Entry 4OBK (X-ray diffraction, 1.65 A resolution); this record covers chains A and B of the 3 polymer chains in the assembly.

[Chain A (and B)]
Protein: HIV-1 Protease
Source organism: Human immunodeficiency virus type 1
Notes: EC 3.4.23.16; chain B of this document is another copy of the same molecule, construct and numbering; everything in this record applies to it too
Reference sequence: P03369 (POL_HV1A2); residues 1-99 here correspond to UniProt positions 491-589 (UniProt number = residue number + 490)
Amino-acid sequence (99 residues; numbered 1 to 99; the number before each row is that of its first residue):
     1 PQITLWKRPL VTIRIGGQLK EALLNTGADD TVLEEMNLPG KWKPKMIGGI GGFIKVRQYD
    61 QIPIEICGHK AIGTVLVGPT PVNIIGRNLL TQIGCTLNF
Sequence notes: engineered mutation Lys7 (Gln497 in P03369), Asn25 (Asp515 in P03369), Ile64 (Val554 in P03369)
UniProt features mapped onto this chain:
  - region (Dimerization of protease): Pro1 to Leu5, Gly49 to Lys55, Asn88 to Phe99
  - site: Phe99 (Cleavage)
What the authors report for this chain:
  - mutagenesis - D25N: abolished catalytic activity (citing earlier work)

[Chain A / chain B interface]
Pairs across the interface (97; chain A residue first):
  Pro1(A) - Leu97(B)
  Pro1(A) - Asn98(B)
  Pro1(A) - Phe99(B)  hydrogen bond (backbone-backbone)
  Gln2(A) - Thr96(B)  hydrogen bond
  Gln2(A) - Leu97(B)
  Gln2(A) - Asn98(B)  hydrogen bond
  Ile3(A) - Thr96(B)
  Ile3(A) - Leu97(B)  hydrogen bond (backbone-backbone)
  Ile3(A) - Phe99(B)  hydrophobic
  Thr4(A) - Thr96(B)
  Leu5(A) - Thr26(B)
  Leu5(A) - Arg87(B)  hydrogen bond (backbone-side chain)
  Leu5(A) - Leu90(B)  hydrophobic
  Leu5(A) - Thr91(B)
  Leu5(A) - Cys95(B)
  Trp6(A) - Arg87(B)  hydrogen bond (backbone-side chain)
  Trp6(A) - Thr91(B)
  Lys7(A) - Arg87(B)
  Arg8(A) - Asp29(B)  salt bridge
  Arg8(A) - Arg87(B)
  Pro9(A) - Thr26(B)
  Pro9(A) - Arg87(B)
  Leu23(A) - Gly27(B)
  Leu24(A) - Thr26(B)  hydrogen bond (backbone-side chain)
  Leu24(A) - Leu97(B)  hydrophobic
  Leu24(A) - Phe99(B)  hydrophobic
  Asn25(A) - Asn25(B)
  Asn25(A) - Thr26(B)
  Asn25(A) - Gly27(B)  hydrogen bond (side chain-backbone)
  Thr26(A) - Leu5(B)
  Thr26(A) - Pro9(B)
  Thr26(A) - Leu24(B)  hydrogen bond (side chain-backbone)
  Thr26(A) - Asn25(B)
  Thr26(A) - Thr26(B)  hydrogen bond (side chain-backbone)
  Thr26(A) - Leu97(B)
  Gly27(A) - Leu23(B)
  Gly27(A) - Asn25(B)  hydrogen bond (backbone-side chain)
  Asp29(A) - Arg8(B)  salt bridge
  Gly49(A) - Ile50(B)
  Ile50(A) - Gly48(B)
  Ile50(A) - Gly49(B)
  Ile50(A) - Ile50(B)  hydrogen bond (backbone-backbone)
  Ile50(A) - Ile54(B)
  Ile50(A) - Thr80(B)
  Ile50(A) - Ile84(B)  hydrophobic
  Gly51(A) - Ile50(B)  hydrogen bond (backbone-backbone)
  Gly51(A) - Gly51(B)
  Gly51(A) - Gly52(B)
  Gly52(A) - Ile50(B)
  Gly52(A) - Gly51(B)
  Ile54(A) - Ile50(B)  hydrophobic
  Ile54(A) - Gly51(B)
  Cys67(A) - Phe99(B)  hydrophobic
  His69(A) - Phe99(B)
  Thr80(A) - Ile50(B)
  Pro81(A) - Gly49(B)
  Ile84(A) - Ile50(B)  hydrophobic
  Arg87(A) - Leu5(B)  hydrogen bond (side chain-backbone)
  Arg87(A) - Trp6(B)  hydrogen bond (side chain-backbone)
  Arg87(A) - Lys7(B)  hydrogen bond (side chain-backbone)
  Arg87(A) - Arg8(B)
  Arg87(A) - Pro9(B)
  Leu90(A) - Leu5(B)  hydrophobic
  Thr91(A) - Leu5(B)
  Thr91(A) - Trp6(B)
  Ile93(A) - Phe99(B)
  Gly94(A) - Asn98(B)
  Gly94(A) - Phe99(B)
  Cys95(A) - Leu5(B)
  Cys95(A) - Leu97(B)  hydrophobic
  Cys95(A) - Asn98(B)
  Cys95(A) - Phe99(B)  hydrophobic
  Thr96(A) - Gln2(B)
  Thr96(A) - Ile3(B)
  Thr96(A) - Thr96(B)
  Thr96(A) - Leu97(B)
  Thr96(A) - Asn98(B)  hydrogen bond (backbone-backbone)
  Leu97(A) - Pro1(B)
  Leu97(A) - Gln2(B)
  Leu97(A) - Ile3(B)  hydrogen bond (backbone-backbone)
  Leu97(A) - Thr26(B)
  Leu97(A) - Cys95(B)  hydrophobic
  Leu97(A) - Thr96(B)
  Leu97(A) - Leu97(B)  hydrophobic
  Asn98(A) - Pro1(B)
  Asn98(A) - Gln2(B)  hydrogen bond
  Asn98(A) - Gly94(B)
  Asn98(A) - Cys95(B)
  Asn98(A) - Thr96(B)  hydrogen bond (backbone-backbone)
  Asn98(A) - Asn98(B)  hydrogen bond
  Phe99(A) - Pro1(B)  hydrogen bond (backbone-backbone)
  Phe99(A) - Leu24(B)  hydrophobic
  Phe99(A) - Cys67(B)  hydrophobic
  Phe99(A) - His69(B)
  Phe99(A) - Ile93(B)
  Phe99(A) - Gly94(B)
  Phe99(A) - Cys95(B)  hydrophobic
Also at the interface, not in a pair above, chain A (37 interface residues in all): Ile47, Gly48
Also at the interface, not in a pair above, chain B (40 interface residues in all): Thr4, Val32, Ile47, Phe53, Ile66, Pro81

[In short]
The interface between chain A and chain B involves 37 residues on one side and 40 on the other; the contacts
include 22 hydrogen bonds and 2 salt bridges. Polar pairs include Arg8(A)-Asp29(B), Gln2(A)-Thr96(B) and
Gln2(A)-Asn98(B). The paper reports that D25N of chain A abolishes catalytic activity.
Both chains are HIV-1 Protease (Human immunodeficiency virus type 1). Entry 4OBK (Crystal structure of
inactive HIV-1 protease in complex with the P1-P6 substrate variant (L449F/S451N)) was determined by X-ray
diffraction (same publication as 4OBD, 4OBF, 4OBG, 4OBH and 4OBJ).
